4NB9 - chains A and D of the 6 polymer chains in the assembly; structure by X-ray diffraction, 2.05 A resolution.

Chain A:
Name: Terminal oxygenase component of carbazole
Notes: EC 1.14.12.22
Reference sequence: Q84II6 (Q84II6_JANS3); residue numbers follow UniProt; this construct covers 1-384
Chain sequence (392 residues; numbered 1 to 392; the number before each row is that of its first residue):
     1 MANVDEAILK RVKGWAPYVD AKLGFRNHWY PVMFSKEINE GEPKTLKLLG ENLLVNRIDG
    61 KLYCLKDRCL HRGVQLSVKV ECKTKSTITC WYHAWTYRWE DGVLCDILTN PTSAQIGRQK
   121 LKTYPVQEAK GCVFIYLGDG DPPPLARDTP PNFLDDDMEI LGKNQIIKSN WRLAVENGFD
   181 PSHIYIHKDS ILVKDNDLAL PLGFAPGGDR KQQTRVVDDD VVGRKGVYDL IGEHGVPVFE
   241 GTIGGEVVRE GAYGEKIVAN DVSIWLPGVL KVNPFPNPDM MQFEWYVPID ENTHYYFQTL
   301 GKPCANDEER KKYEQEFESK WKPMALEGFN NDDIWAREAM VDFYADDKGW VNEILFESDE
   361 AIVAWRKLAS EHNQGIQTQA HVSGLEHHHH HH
Disordered / not traced: 1, 390-392
Differences from the reference sequence: engineered mutation Val262 (Ile in Q84II6); expression tag (385-392)
Bound ions: 2Fe-2S cluster Fe: Cys69, His71, Cys90, His93; Fe2+: His183, His187, Asp333
Ligand contacts: 2Fe-2S cluster (FES): Cys69, His71, Arg72, Val74, Cys90, Tyr92, His93, Ala94, Trp95
What the authors report for this chain:
  - mutagenesis - I262V: decreased catalytic activity on CAR (citing earlier work)

Chain D:
Name: Ferredoxin CarAc
Organism: Pseudomonas resinovorans
Notes: EC 1.14.12.22
Reference sequence: Q8GI16 (CARAC_PSERE); residues 1-107 here = UniProt positions 1-107
Chain sequence (115 residues; numbered 1 to 115; the number before each row is that of its first residue):
     1 MNQIWLKVCA ASDMQPGTIR RVNRVGAAPL AVYRVGDQFY ATEDTCTHGI ASLSEGTLDG
    61 DVIECPFHGG AFNVCTGMPA SSPCTVPLGV FEVEVKEGEV YVAGEKKLEH HHHHH
Disordered / not traced: 1-3, 108-115
Differences from the reference sequence: expression tag (108-115)
Bound ions: 2Fe-2S cluster Fe: Cys46, His48, Cys65, His68
Ligand contacts: 2Fe-2S cluster (FES): Cys46, His48, Gly49, Ile50, Ala51, Cys65, Phe67, His68, Gly69, Gly70, Pro83, Cys84
UniProt features mapped onto this chain:
  - binding site ([2Fe-2S] cluster): Cys46, His48, Cys65, His68

How chain A and chain D interact:
Pairs across the interface - 28 pairs, chain A then chain D:
  Arg11(A) with Pro66(D); Phe67(D); His68(D), hydrogen bond (side chain-backbone); Gly69(D), hydrogen bond (backbone-backbone); Gly70(D); Ser82(D), hydrogen bond (side chain-backbone); Pro83(D)
  Val12(A) with Phe67(D)
  Lys13(A) with Glu64(D), salt bridge; Pro66(D), hydrogen bond (backbone-backbone)
  Gly14(A) with Pro66(D)
  Trp15(A) with Phe67(D), hydrophobic
  Arg210(A) with Ile50(D); Glu55(D), salt bridge
  Trp350(A) with His68(D)
  Val351(A) with His48(D); His68(D); Pro83(D)
  Asn352(A) with His48(D), hydrogen bond (backbone-side chain); Pro83(D)
  Glu353(A) with His48(D), hydrogen bond (backbone-side chain); His68(D), salt bridge
  Ile354(A) with His48(D)
  Leu355(A) with Gly49(D)
  Phe356(A) with Ile50(D)
  Glu357(A) with Ile50(D)
  Glu360(A) with Ile50(D)
  Val363(A) with Phe67(D), hydrophobic
Also at the interface, not in a pair above, chain A (18 interface residues in all): Asp359, Lys367
Also at the interface, not in a pair above, chain D (13 interface residues in all): Ser52

Overview:
The interface between chain A and chain D involves 18 residues on one side and 13 on the other, with 6
hydrogen bonds and 3 salt bridges. Polar pairs include Lys13(A)-Glu64(D), Arg210(A)-Glu55(D) and
Glu353(A)-His68(D). Ligands of chain A: 2Fe-2S cluster. Chain D binds 2Fe-2S cluster. From the paper: I262V of
chain A reduces catalytic activity on CAR.
Chain A is Terminal oxygenase component of carbazole and chain D is Ferredoxin CarAc (Pseudomonas
resinovorans); the structure, Oxygenase with Ile262 replaced by Val and ferredoxin complex of carbazole
1,9a-dioxygenase, was determined by X-ray diffraction together with 4NB8, 4NBA, 4NBB, 4NBC, 4NBD, 4NBE and 3
further entries from the same study.
